9CFA - chains L and C of the 3 polymer chains in the assembly; structure by X-ray diffraction, 3.06 A resolution.

Chain L:
Molecule: Fab eOD-CL04.1 lambda light chain
From: Homo sapiens
Notes: antibody fragment or engineered binder
Chain sequence (215 residues; numbered 1 to 212 plus 4 insertion-coded residues; 1 number in that range is skipped by the numbering (no residue carries it; nothing is unmodelled there); the number before each row is that of its first residue; a row labelled like 27A-27C holds insertion residues (27A, then the next letters in order)):
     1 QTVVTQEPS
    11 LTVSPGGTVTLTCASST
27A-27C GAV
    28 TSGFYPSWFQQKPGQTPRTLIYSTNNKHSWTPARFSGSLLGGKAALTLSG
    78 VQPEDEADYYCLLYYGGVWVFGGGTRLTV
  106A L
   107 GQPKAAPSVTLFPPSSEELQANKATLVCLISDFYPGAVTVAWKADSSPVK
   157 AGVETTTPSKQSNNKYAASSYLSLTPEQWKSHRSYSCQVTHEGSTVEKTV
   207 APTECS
Disordered / not traced: 1
Disulfides: Cys23-Cys88, Cys134-Cys193

Chain C:
Molecule: germline-targeting HIV-1 gp120 engineered outer domain eODgt8
From: Human immunodeficiency virus 1
Chain sequence (183 residues; each row starts with the number of its first residue; note: 16 numbers in that range are skipped by the numbering (no residue carries them; nothing is unmodelled there)):
     1 ETGDTITLPCRPAPPPHCSSNITGLIL
    33 TRQGGYSNANTVIFRPSGGDWRDIARCQIAGTVVSTQLFLNGSLAEEEVV
    83 IRSEDWRDNAKSICVQLATSVEIACTGAGHCAISRAKWANTLKQIASKLR
   133 EQYGAKTIIFKPSSGGDPEFVNHSFNCGGEFFYCAST
   181 QLFASTWFASTGTHHHHHH
Disordered / not traced: 1-3, 190-199
Disulfides: Cys10-Cys166, Cys18-Cys159, Cys59-Cys96, Cys107-Cys113
Covalent attachments: N-acetylglucosamine (NAG) linked to Asn21, Asn73

Interface between chain L and chain C:
Contacting residue pairs (22):
  Ser29(L) - Gly63(C)
  Ser29(L) - Thr64(C)
  Tyr32(L) - Trp53(C)  hydrophobic
  Tyr32(L) - Ala57(C)  hydrophobic
  Tyr32(L) - Ala62(C)
  Tyr49(L) - Val66(C)  hydrophobic
  Tyr49(L) - Asn158(C)  hydrogen bond
  Ser50(L) - Thr64(C)  hydrogen bond (side chain-backbone)
  Ser50(L) - Val66(C)
  Thr51(L) - Thr64(C)
  Asn52(L) - Thr64(C)  hydrogen bond
  Asn53(L) - Thr64(C)
  Asn53(L) - Val66(C)
  Asn53(L) - Asn158(C)  hydrogen bond
  Lys54(L) - Asn158(C)
  Lys54(L) - Gly161(C)
  Ser56(L) - Gly161(C)
  Tyr91(L) - Trp53(C)  hydrophobic
  Tyr91(L) - Arg54(C)
  Gly94(L) - Arg54(C)  hydrogen bond (backbone-side chain)
  Trp96(L) - Trp53(C)  hydrophobic
  Trp96(L) - Arg54(C)
Interface residues without a listed pair, chain L (13 interface residues in all): His55
Interface residues without a listed pair, chain C (12 interface residues in all): Ile56, Val65, Phe163

Summary:
13 residues of chain L face 12 of chain C across their interface, with 5 hydrogen bonds. Among the polar pairs
are Tyr49(L)-Asn158(C), Ser50(L)-Thr64(C) and Asn52(L)-Thr64(C). N-acetylglucosamine is covalently linked to
Asn21(C) and Asn73(C).
Here chain L is Fab eOD-CL04.1 lambda light chain (Homo sapiens) and chain C is germline-targeting HIV-1 gp120
engineered outer domain eODgt8 (Human immunodeficiency virus 1). Entry 9CFA (Germline-targeting HIV-1 gp120
engineered outer domain eODgt8 in complex with Fab eOD-CL04.1) was determined by X-ray diffraction.
